PDB entry 7TR2 | electron microscopy, 3.00 A resolution | chains K and A of the 3 polymer chains in the assembly

== Chain K ==
Molecule: Kinesin-like protein, Kinesin-1 heavy chain
From: Candida albicans
Reference sequence: chimeric construct of C4YNU9, P33176: residues 2-115 from C4YNU9 (C4YNU9_CANAW) positions 2-115 (same numbers); residues 116-144 from P33176 positions 41-44 (offset varies); residues 145-436 from C4YNU9 (C4YNU9_CANAW) positions 145-436 (same numbers)
Chain sequence (420 residues; row label = number of the first residue in the row; note: 25 numbers in that range are skipped by the numbering (no residue carries them; nothing is unmodelled there); numbering starts at 0):
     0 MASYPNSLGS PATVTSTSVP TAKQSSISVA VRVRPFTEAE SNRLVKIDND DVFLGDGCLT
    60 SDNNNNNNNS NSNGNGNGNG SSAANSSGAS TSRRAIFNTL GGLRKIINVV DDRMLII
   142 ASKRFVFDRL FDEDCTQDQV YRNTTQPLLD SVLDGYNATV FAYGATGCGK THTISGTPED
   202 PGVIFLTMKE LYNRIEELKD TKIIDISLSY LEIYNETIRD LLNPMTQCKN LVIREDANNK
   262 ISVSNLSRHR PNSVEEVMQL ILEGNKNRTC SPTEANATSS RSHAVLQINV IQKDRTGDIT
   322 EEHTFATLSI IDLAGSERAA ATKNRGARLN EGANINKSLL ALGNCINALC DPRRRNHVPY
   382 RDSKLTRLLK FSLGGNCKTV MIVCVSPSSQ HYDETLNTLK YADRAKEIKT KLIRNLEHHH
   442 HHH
Not modelled in the structure: 0-21, 52-99, 433-444
Sequence notes: initiating methionine (0); expression tag (1, 437-444)

== Chain A ==
Molecule: Tubulin alpha-1B chain
From: Sus scrofa
Reference sequence: Q2XVP4 (TBA1B_PIG); residue numbers follow UniProt; this construct covers 1-451
Chain sequence (451 residues; numbered 1 to 451; the number before each row is that of its first residue):
     1 MRECISIHVG QAGVQIGNAC WELYCLEHGI QPDGQMPSDK TIGGGDDSFN TFFSETGAGK
    61 HVPRAVFVDL EPTVIDEVRT GTYRQLFHPE QLITGKEDAA NNYARGHYTI GKEIIDLVLD
   121 RIRKLADQCT GLQGFLVFHS FGGGTGSGFT SLLMERLSVD YGKKSKLEFS IYPAPQVSTA
   181 VVEPYNSILT THTTLEHSDC AFMVDNEAIY DICRRNLDIE RPTYTNLNRL ISQIVSSITA
   241 SLRFDGALNV DLTEFQTNLV PYPRIHFPLA TYAPVISAEK AYHEQLSVAE ITNACFEPAN
   301 QMVKCDPRHG KYMACCLLYR GDVVPKDVNA AIATIKTKRS IQFVDWCPTG FKVGINYQPP
   361 TVVPGGDLAK VQRAVCMLSN TTAIAEAWAR LDHKFDLMYA KRAFVHWYVG EGMEEGEFSE
   421 AREDMAALEK DYEEVGVDSV EGEGEEEGEE Y
Not modelled in the structure: 441-451
Residues lining bound ligands: GTP (guanosine-5'-triphosphate): G10, Q11, A12, Q15, I16, D69, D98, A100, N101, S140, G142, G143, G144, T145, G146, I171, T179, E183, N206, Y224, L227, N228, I231
Swiss-Prot annotation at these positions:
  - motif: M1 to C4 (MREC motif)
  - active site: E254
  - binding site (GTP): G10, Q11, A12, Q15, E71, A99, S140, G143, G144, T145, G146, T179, E183, N206, Y224, N228, L252
  - binding site (Mg(2+)): E71
  - site: Y451 (Involved in polymerization)
  - modified residue: K40 (N6,N6,N6-trimethyllysine), S48 (Phosphoserine), S232 (Phosphoserine), Y282 (3'-nitrotyrosine), R339 (Omega-N-methylarginine), S439 (Phosphoserine), E443 (5-glutamyl polyglutamate), E445 (5-glutamyl polyglutamate), Y451 (3'-nitrotyrosine)
  - cross-link (Glycyl lysine isopeptide (Lys-Gly)): K326 (interchain with G-Cter in ubiquitin), K370 (interchain with G-Cter in ubiquitin)

== Interface between chain K and chain A ==
Residue-residue contacts (27; chain K residue first):
  K144(K) - E423(A)
  R339(K) - G412(A)
  R339(K) - E414(A)  salt bridge
  A340(K) - K112(A)
  A340(K) - G412(A)  hydrogen bond (backbone-backbone)
  A341(K) - Y108(A)  hydrophobic
  A341(K) - K112(A)
  R346(K) - T109(A)
  R346(K) - E113(A)  salt bridge
  A354(K) - G410(A)
  N357(K) - V409(A)  hydrogen bond (side chain-backbone)
  N357(K) - M413(A)
  K358(K) - H406(A)
  K358(K) - G410(A)
  L361(K) - V405(A)  hydrophobic
  L361(K) - H406(A)
  L361(K) - V409(A)  hydrophobic
  N365(K) - R402(A)
  E415(K) - E414(A)
  N418(K) - E414(A)  hydrogen bond
  N418(K) - G416(A)  hydrogen bond (side chain-backbone)
  K421(K) - G416(A)
  K421(K) - S419(A)  hydrogen bond
  Y422(K) - E415(A)
  R425(K) - R402(A)
  R425(K) - E415(A)  salt bridge
  E428(K) - R402(A)  salt bridge
Also at the interface, not in a pair above, chain K (18 interface residues in all): S337, E338
Also at the interface, not in a pair above, chain A (17 interface residues in all): A400

== Summary ==
Chain K and chain A form an interface of 18 and 17 residues respectively, with 5 hydrogen bonds and 4 salt
bridges. Among the polar pairs are R339(K)-E414(A), R346(K)-E113(A) and R425(K)-E415(A). Chain A binds GTP.
Here chain K is Kinesin-like protein, Kinesin-1 heavy chain (Candida albicans) and chain A is Tubulin alpha-1B
chain (Sus scrofa). Entry 7TR2 (Apo CaKip3[2-436]-L2-mutant(HsKHC) in complex with a microtubule) was
determined by electron microscopy, deposited together with 7TQX, 7TQY, 7TQZ, 7TR0, 7TR1 and 7TR3.
